Entry 4MZB (X-ray diffraction, 1.04 A resolution); this record covers chain A.

== Chain A ==
Protein: Glutaredoxin
Organism: Plasmodium falciparum
Notes: EC 1.20.4.1
UniProt: Q9NLB2 (Q9NLB2_PLAF7); residues 1-111 here = UniProt positions 1-111
Chain sequence (111 residues; row label = number of the first residue in the row):
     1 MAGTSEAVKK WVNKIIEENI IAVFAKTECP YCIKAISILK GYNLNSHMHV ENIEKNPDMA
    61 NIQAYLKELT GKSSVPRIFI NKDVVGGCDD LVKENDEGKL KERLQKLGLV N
Not modelled in the structure: 1-5
Disulfides: C29-C32
Small-molecule neighbours: MPO (3[N-morpholino]propane sulfonic acid): Y31, S74, V75, P76, G87, C88, D89
What the authors report for this chain:
  - catalytic residues: C29 (proposed by the authors, not directly observed)

== Overview ==
Bound to chain A: compound MPO. The paper reports the catalytic residue C29.
Chain A is Glutaredoxin (Plasmodium falciparum); the structure, Crystal structure of Grx1 from Plasmodium
falciparum, was determined by X-ray diffraction, deposited together with 4HJM and 4MZC.
